Entry 6JYY (X-ray diffraction, 2.00 A resolution); this record covers chains C and B of the 3 polymer chains in the assembly.

# Chain C (and B)
Molecule: Hydroxyethylthiazole kinase
Source organism: Klebsiella pneumoniae
Notes: EC 2.7.1.50; chain B of this document is another copy of the same molecule, construct and numbering; everything in this record applies to it too
UniProtKB: W9BB97 (W9BB97_KLEPN); residue numbers follow UniProt; this construct covers 1-257
Chain sequence (257 residues; each row starts with the number of its first residue):
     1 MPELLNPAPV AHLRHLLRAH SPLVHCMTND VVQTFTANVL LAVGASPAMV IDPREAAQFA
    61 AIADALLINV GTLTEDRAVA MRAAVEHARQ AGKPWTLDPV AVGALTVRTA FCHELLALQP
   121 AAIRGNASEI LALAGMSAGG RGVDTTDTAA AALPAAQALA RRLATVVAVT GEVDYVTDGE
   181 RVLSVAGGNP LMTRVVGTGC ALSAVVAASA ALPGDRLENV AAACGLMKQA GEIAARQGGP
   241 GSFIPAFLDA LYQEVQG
Not modelled in the structure: 1-7, 137-148, 253-257 (chain B: 1-5, 139-145, 255-257)

# Chain C / chain B interface
Contacting residue pairs (38):
  Asp-30(C) with Gln-33(B); Ile-51(B)
  Val-31(C) with Gln-33(B); Thr-34(B), hydrogen bond (backbone-side chain); Ala-37(B), hydrophobic; Met-49(B), hydrophobic
  Gly-71(C) with Met-49(B)
  Thr-72(C) with Met-49(B); Ile-51(B)
  Leu-73(C) with Asp-52(B); Glu-55(B)
  Thr-74(C) with Ile-51(B)
  Ala-104(C) with Gln-58(B), hydrogen bond (backbone-side chain)
  Leu-105(C) with Glu-55(B); Gln-58(B)
  Thr-106(C) with Gln-58(B), hydrogen bond (backbone-side chain)
  Val-107(C) with Asp-52(B); Arg-54(B); Glu-55(B)
  Arg-108(C) with Glu-55(B), salt bridge
  Leu-191(C) with Tyr-252(B)
  Arg-194(C) with Leu-41(B), hydrogen bond (side chain-backbone); Gly-44(B); Ala-45(B), hydrogen bond (side chain-backbone)
  Val-195(C) with Asn-38(B); Leu-41(B)
  Val-196(C) with Thr-34(B); Asn-38(B), hydrogen bond (backbone-side chain); Leu-41(B)
  Gly-238(C) with Tyr-252(B)
  Gly-239(C) with Asp-249(B)
  Pro-240(C) with Asp-249(B); Tyr-252(B)
  Gly-241(C) with Pro-245(B); Leu-248(B); Asp-249(B), hydrogen bond (backbone-side chain)
  Ser-242(C) with Pro-245(B); Asp-249(B), hydrogen bond
Interface residues without a listed pair, chain C (24 interface residues in all): Glu-75, Asp-76, Thr-193, Ile-244
Interface residues without a listed pair, chain B (21 interface residues in all): Ala-42, Val-50, Phe-59, Asp-76

# In short
The interface between chain C and chain B involves 24 residues on one side and 21 on the other, with 8
hydrogen bonds and 1 salt bridge. Polar pairs include Arg-108(C)/Glu-55(B), Val-31(C)/Thr-34(B) and
Ala-104(C)/Gln-58(B).
Chain C and chain B are both Hydroxyethylthiazole kinase (Klebsiella pneumoniae); the structure, Crystal
structure of the 5-(Hydroxyethyl)-methylthiazole Kinase ThiM from Klebsiella pneumonia, was determined by
X-ray diffraction, deposited together with 6K28.
